Entry 7TR9 (electron microscopy, 3.90 A resolution); this record covers chains J and S of the 19 polymer chains in the assembly.

[Chain J]
Molecule: Cas7a
From: Pyrococcus furiosus DSM 3638
UniProt: Q8U333 (Q8U333_PYRFU); numbering as in UniProt (aligned over 1-336)
Sequence (336 residues; row label = number of the first residue in the row):
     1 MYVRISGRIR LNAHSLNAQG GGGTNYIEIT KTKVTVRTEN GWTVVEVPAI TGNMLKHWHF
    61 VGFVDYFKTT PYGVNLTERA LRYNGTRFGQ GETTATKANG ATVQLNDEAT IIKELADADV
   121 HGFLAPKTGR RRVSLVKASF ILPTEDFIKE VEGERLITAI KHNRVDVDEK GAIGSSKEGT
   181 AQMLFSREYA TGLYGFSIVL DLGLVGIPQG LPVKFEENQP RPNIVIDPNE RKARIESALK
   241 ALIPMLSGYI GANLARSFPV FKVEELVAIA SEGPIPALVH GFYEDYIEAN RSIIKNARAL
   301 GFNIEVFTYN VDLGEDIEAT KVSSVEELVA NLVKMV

[Chain S]
Molecule: Target strand DNA
Sequence (22 nucleotides; each row starts with the number of its first residue):
    42 GGGTTGGGGG AAGCACTGGG TC

[Interface between chain J and chain S]
Pairs across the interface (31):
  Gly22(J) with DG48(S), sugar contact; DG49(S), base contact; DG50(S), base contact; DG51(S), base contact
  Gly23(J) with DG48(S), sugar contact; DG49(S), phosphate contact
  Thr24(J) with DG48(S), base contact
  Asn25(J) with DG47(S), hydrogen bond to the phosphate; DG48(S), phosphate contact
  Ile27(J) with DG48(S), base contact
  Gln90(J) with DC55(S), hydrogen bond to the phosphate; DA56(S), hydrogen bond to the sugar
  Leu124(J) with DA56(S), base contact
  Pro126(J) with DC55(S), base contact; DA56(S), phosphate contact; DC57(S), sugar contact
  Lys127(J) with DA56(S), salt bridge to the phosphate; DC57(S), phosphate contact
  Arg164(J) with DG49(S), base contact
  Ile173(J) with DT45(S), sugar contact
  Gly174(J) with DT45(S), phosphate contact
  Ser175(J) with DT46(S), phosphate contact
  Ser176(J) with DT46(S), hydrogen bond to the phosphate; DG47(S), hydrogen bond to the phosphate
  Gln182(J) with DT45(S), base contact; DT46(S), hydrogen bond to the base
  Met183(J) with DT46(S), sugar contact; DG47(S), sugar contact; DG48(S), base contact
  Leu184(J) with DG47(S), base contact
  Phe185(J) with DG48(S), base contact
Other interface residues (no listed pair), chain J (20 interface residues in all): Gly21, Gly129
Other interface residues (no listed pair), chain S (11 interface residues in all): DA52

[In short]
20 residues of chain J face 11 of chain S across their interface; the contacts include 6 hydrogen bonds and 1
salt bridge. Polar contacts include Gln182(J)-DT46(S), Gln90(J)-DA56(S) and Asn25(J)-DG47(S).
Chain J is Cas7a (Pyrococcus furiosus DSM 3638) and chain S is Target strand DNA; the structure, Cascade
complex from type I-A CRISPR-Cas system, was determined by electron microscopy (same publication as 7TR6, 7TR8
and 7TRA).
